Entry 5TXR (X-ray diffraction, 1.90 A resolution); this record covers chains B and A.

[Chain B (and A)]
Protein: 5-aminolevulinate synthase, mitochondrial
Organism: Saccharomyces cerevisiae (strain ATCC 204508 / S288c)
Notes: EC 2.3.1.37; chain A of this document is another copy of the same molecule, construct and numbering; everything in this record applies to it too
Reference sequence: P09950 (HEM1_YEAST); numbering as in UniProt (aligned over 58-548)
Sequence (491 residues; numbered 58 to 548; the number before each row is that of its first residue):
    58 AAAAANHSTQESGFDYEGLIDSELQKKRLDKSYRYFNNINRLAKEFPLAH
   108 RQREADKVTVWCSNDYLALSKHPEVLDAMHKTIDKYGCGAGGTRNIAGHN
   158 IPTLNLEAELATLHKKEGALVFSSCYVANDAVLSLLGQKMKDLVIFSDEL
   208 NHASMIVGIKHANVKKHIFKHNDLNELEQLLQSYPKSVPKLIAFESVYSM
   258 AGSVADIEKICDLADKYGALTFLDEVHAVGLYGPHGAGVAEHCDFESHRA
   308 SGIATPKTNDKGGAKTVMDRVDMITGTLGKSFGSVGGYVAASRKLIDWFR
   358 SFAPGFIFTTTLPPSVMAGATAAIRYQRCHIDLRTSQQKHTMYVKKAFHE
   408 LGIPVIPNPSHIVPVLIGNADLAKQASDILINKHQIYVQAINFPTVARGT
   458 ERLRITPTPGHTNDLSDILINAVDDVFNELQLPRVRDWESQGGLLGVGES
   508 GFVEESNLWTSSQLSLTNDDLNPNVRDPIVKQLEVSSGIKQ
Unresolved in the structure: 58-67, 505-509 (chain A: 58-69)
Ligand contacts:
  - pyridoxal phosphate (PLP), molecule 1: Ser181, Cys182, Tyr183, Asn186, His209, Ser211, Glu252, Asp281, Val283, His284, Thr334, Lys337, Gly343
  - pyridoxal phosphate (PLP), molecule 2: Phe365, Thr366, Thr367
Swiss-Prot annotation at these positions:
  - active site: Lys337
  - binding site (substrate): Arg91, Ser204, Lys223, Thr452
  - binding site (pyridoxal 5'-phosphate): Ser256, His284, Thr334, Thr366, Thr367
  - modified residue: Lys337 (N6-(pyridoxal phosphate)lysine)
  - mutagenesis: Gly275 (G275R: Lethal in combination with a MCX1 disruption)
From the paper describing this entry:
  - binding site for pyridoxal phosphate: Cys182, Tyr183, His209, Asp281, Val283, His284, Thr334, Lys337, Thr366, Thr367
  - mutagenesis - R151A: decreased catalytic activity

[Interface between chain B and chain A]
Pairs across the interface - 218 pairs, chain B then chain A:
  Glu68(B) - Pro242(A)
  Glu68(B) - Lys243(A)  hydrogen bond (side chain-backbone)
  Ser69(B) - Ser244(A)
  Gly70(B) - Lys243(A)
  Phe71(B) - Met197(A)  hydrophobic
  Phe71(B) - Ser244(A)
  Phe71(B) - Pro246(A)  hydrophobic
  Tyr73(B) - Met197(A)  hydrophobic
  Tyr73(B) - Pro246(A)
  Tyr73(B) - Lys247(A)  hydrogen bond (side chain-backbone)
  Tyr73(B) - Gly275(A)  hydrogen bond (side chain-backbone)
  Tyr73(B) - Ala276(A)
  Tyr73(B) - Leu277(A)  hydrophobic
  Glu74(B) - Lys351(A)
  Leu76(B) - Lys196(A)
  Leu76(B) - Met197(A)  hydrophobic
  Ile77(B) - Lys351(A)
  Ile77(B) - Leu352(A)  hydrophobic
  Ile77(B) - Trp355(A)  hydrophobic
  Asp78(B) - Lys351(A)  salt bridge
  Glu80(B) - Lys196(A)
  Glu80(B) - Trp355(A)  hydrogen bond
  Glu80(B) - Phe359(A)
  Leu81(B) - Asp354(A)
  Leu81(B) - Ser358(A)
  Leu81(B) - Phe359(A)  hydrophobic
  Lys84(B) - Ser358(A)
  Lys84(B) - Phe359(A)
  Arg85(B) - Ile546(A)  hydrogen bond (side chain-backbone)
  Arg85(B) - Gln548(A)  hydrogen bond
  Tyr90(B) - Asp354(A)  hydrogen bond
  Tyr90(B) - Arg357(A)  hydrogen bond
  Tyr90(B) - Gly545(A)
  Tyr90(B) - Ile546(A)  hydrogen bond (side chain-backbone)
  Arg91(B) - Asn152(A)
  Arg91(B) - Arg357(A)  hydrogen bond (backbone-side chain)
  Arg91(B) - Ile364(A)
  Arg91(B) - Ser544(A)
  Arg91(B) - Gly545(A)
  Tyr92(B) - Ser544(A)
  Tyr92(B) - Ile546(A)
  Tyr92(B) - Lys547(A)
  Phe93(B) - Arg151(A)
  Phe93(B) - Asn152(A)
  Phe93(B) - His156(A)
  Phe93(B) - Arg357(A)
  Phe93(B) - Ser543(A)
  Phe93(B) - Ser544(A)  hydrogen bond (backbone-backbone)
  Asn94(B) - His156(A)
  Asn95(B) - His156(A)
  Asn95(B) - Asn157(A)
  Asn95(B) - Ile158(A)
  Asn95(B) - Leu161(A)
  Ile96(B) - His156(A)  hydrogen bond (backbone-backbone)
  Ile96(B) - Asn157(A)
  Asn97(B) - Tyr143(A)  hydrogen bond
  Asn97(B) - Asn157(A)
  Asn97(B) - Ile158(A)  hydrogen bond (side chain-backbone)
  Asn97(B) - Pro159(A)
  Arg98(B) - Lys142(A)
  Arg98(B) - Tyr143(A)
  Arg98(B) - Gly146(A)  hydrogen bond (side chain-backbone)
  Arg98(B) - Ala147(A)  hydrogen bond (side chain-backbone)
  Arg98(B) - Gly148(A)
  Leu99(B) - Lys142(A)
  Ala100(B) - Asp141(A)
  Ala100(B) - Lys142(A)  hydrogen bond (backbone-backbone)
  Ala100(B) - Tyr143(A)
  Ala100(B) - Gly144(A)
  Lys101(B) - Asp141(A)
  His107(B) - Lys142(A)  hydrogen bond
  His107(B) - Ile158(A)
  Gln109(B) - Ile158(A)
  Gln109(B) - Gln539(A)  hydrogen bond
  Glu111(B) - Lys142(A)
  Cys119(B) - Ile153(A)
  Ser120(B) - Gly148(A)  hydrogen bond (side chain-backbone)
  Ser120(B) - Ala154(A)
  Asn121(B) - Gly148(A)  hydrogen bond (backbone-backbone)
  Asp122(B) - Gly148(A)
  Ser127(B) - Gly144(A)
  Ser127(B) - Cys145(A)  hydrogen bond (backbone-backbone)
  Ser127(B) - Gly146(A)
  Val132(B) - Cys145(A)  hydrophobic
  Leu133(B) - Ile140(A)  hydrophobic
  Leu133(B) - Gly144(A)
  Leu133(B) - Cys145(A)
  Met136(B) - Ile140(A)  hydrophobic
  Met136(B) - Cys145(A)  hydrophobic
  Met136(B) - Ser372(A)
  His137(B) - His137(A)  hydrogen bond
  His137(B) - Ile140(A)
  His137(B) - Asp141(A)  salt bridge
  Ile140(B) - Met136(A)  hydrophobic
  Ile140(B) - His137(A)
  Ile140(B) - Ile140(A)  hydrophobic
  Asp141(B) - Ala100(A)
  Asp141(B) - Lys101(A)
  Asp141(B) - His137(A)  salt bridge
  Lys142(B) - Arg98(A)
  Lys142(B) - Leu99(A)
  Lys142(B) - Ala100(A)  hydrogen bond (backbone-backbone)
  Lys142(B) - His107(A)  hydrogen bond
  Tyr143(B) - Asn97(A)  hydrogen bond
  Tyr143(B) - Arg98(A)
  Tyr143(B) - Ala100(A)
  Gly144(B) - Ala100(A)
  Gly144(B) - Ser127(A)
  Gly144(B) - Leu133(A)
  Cys145(B) - Ser127(A)  hydrogen bond (backbone-backbone)
  Cys145(B) - Val132(A)  hydrophobic
  Cys145(B) - Leu133(A)
  Cys145(B) - Met136(A)  hydrophobic
  Cys145(B) - Gly340(A)  hydrogen bond (side chain-backbone)
  Cys145(B) - Ser341(A)
  Gly146(B) - Arg98(A)  hydrogen bond (backbone-side chain)
  Gly146(B) - Ser127(A)
  Gly146(B) - Gly340(A)  hydrogen bond (backbone-backbone)
  Gly146(B) - Ser341(A)
  Ala147(B) - Arg98(A)  hydrogen bond (backbone-side chain)
  Gly148(B) - Arg98(A)
  Gly148(B) - Ser120(A)  hydrogen bond (backbone-side chain)
  Gly148(B) - Asn121(A)  hydrogen bond (backbone-backbone)
  Arg151(B) - Phe93(A)
  Asn152(B) - Arg91(A)
  Asn152(B) - Phe93(A)
  Asn152(B) - Gln446(A)  hydrogen bond (backbone-side chain)
  Ile153(B) - Cys119(A)
  Ile153(B) - Tyr444(A)
  Ala154(B) - Tyr444(A)  hydrogen bond (backbone-side chain)
  His156(B) - Phe93(A)
  His156(B) - Asn94(A)
  His156(B) - Asn95(A)
  His156(B) - Ile96(A)  hydrogen bond (backbone-backbone)
  Asn157(B) - Asn95(A)
  Asn157(B) - Ile96(A)
  Asn157(B) - Asn97(A)
  Ile158(B) - Asn95(A)
  Ile158(B) - Asn97(A)  hydrogen bond (backbone-side chain)
  Ile158(B) - His107(A)
  Ile158(B) - Gln109(A)
  Pro159(B) - Asn97(A)
  Leu161(B) - Asn95(A)
  Ser181(B) - Thr366(A)
  Tyr183(B) - Pro361(A)
  Tyr183(B) - Gly362(A)  hydrogen bond (side chain-backbone)
  Tyr183(B) - Phe365(A)
  Tyr183(B) - Thr366(A)
  Val184(B) - Val184(A)  hydrophobic
  Gln195(B) - Lys217(A)  hydrogen bond
  Lys196(B) - Glu80(A)
  Met197(B) - Tyr73(A)  hydrophobic
  Met197(B) - Leu76(A)  hydrophobic
  His209(B) - Phe365(A)
  Ala210(B) - Phe365(A)  hydrophobic
  His218(B) - His218(A)  hydrogen bond
  Lys243(B) - Phe71(A)
  Ser244(B) - Phe71(A)
  Pro246(B) - Gly70(A)
  Pro246(B) - Tyr73(A)
  Lys247(B) - Tyr73(A)  hydrogen bond (backbone-side chain)
  Gly275(B) - Tyr73(A)  hydrogen bond (backbone-side chain)
  Ala276(B) - Tyr73(A)
  Leu277(B) - Tyr73(A)  hydrophobic
  Gly336(B) - Thr367(A)
  Gly340(B) - Cys145(A)  hydrogen bond (backbone-side chain)
  Gly340(B) - Gly146(A)  hydrogen bond (backbone-backbone)
  Ser341(B) - Cys145(A)
  Ser341(B) - Gly146(A)
  Val342(B) - Pro370(A)
  Lys351(B) - Glu74(A)  salt bridge
  Lys351(B) - Ile77(A)
  Lys351(B) - Asp78(A)  salt bridge
  Lys351(B) - Leu81(A)
  Leu352(B) - Ile77(A)  hydrophobic
  Asp354(B) - Leu81(A)
  Asp354(B) - Tyr90(A)  hydrogen bond
  Trp355(B) - Ile77(A)  hydrophobic
  Trp355(B) - Glu80(A)  hydrogen bond
  Arg357(B) - Tyr90(A)  hydrogen bond
  Arg357(B) - Arg91(A)  hydrogen bond (side chain-backbone)
  Arg357(B) - Phe93(A)
  Ser358(B) - Leu81(A)
  Ser358(B) - Lys84(A)
  Phe359(B) - Glu80(A)
  Phe359(B) - Lys84(A)
  Pro361(B) - Tyr183(A)
  Gly362(B) - Tyr183(A)  hydrogen bond (backbone-side chain)
  Phe365(B) - Tyr183(A)
  Phe365(B) - His209(A)
  Phe365(B) - Ala210(A)  hydrophobic
  Thr366(B) - Ser181(A)
  Thr366(B) - Tyr183(A)
  Thr367(B) - Gly336(A)
  Pro370(B) - Val342(A)
  Pro370(B) - Val373(A)  hydrophobic
  Ser372(B) - Met136(A)
  Val373(B) - Pro370(A)  hydrophobic
  Val373(B) - Val373(A)  hydrophobic
  Tyr444(B) - Asn152(A)
  Tyr444(B) - Ile153(A)
  Tyr444(B) - Ala154(A)  hydrogen bond (side chain-backbone)
  Gln446(B) - Asn152(A)  hydrogen bond (side chain-backbone)
  Ile448(B) - Ile153(A)  hydrophobic
  Pro451(B) - Phe365(A)  hydrophobic
  Thr452(B) - Phe365(A)
  Gln539(B) - Gln109(A)
  Ser543(B) - Phe93(A)
  Ser544(B) - Arg91(A)
  Ser544(B) - Tyr92(A)
  Ser544(B) - Phe93(A)  hydrogen bond (backbone-backbone)
  Gly545(B) - Tyr90(A)
  Ile546(B) - Arg85(A)  hydrogen bond (backbone-side chain)
  Ile546(B) - Tyr90(A)  hydrogen bond (backbone-side chain)
  Ile546(B) - Tyr92(A)  hydrogen bond (backbone-side chain)
  Lys547(B) - Tyr92(A)
  Gln548(B) - Gln82(A)
  Gln548(B) - Arg85(A)
Other interface residues (no listed pair), chain B (113 interface residues in all): Gln82, Arg108, Asp187, Val214, Val245, Thr334, Lys337, Phe363, Thr368, Leu369, Ala447
Other interface residues (no listed pair), chain A (109 interface residues in all): Arg108, Glu111, Asp122, Asp187, Val214, Val245, Lys337, Phe363, Thr368, Leu369, Ile448

[Summary]
113 residues of chain B and 109 residues of chain A are in contact; the contacts include 55 hydrogen bonds and
5 salt bridges. Polar pairs include Asp78(B)-Lys351(A), His137(B)-Asp141(A) and Lys351(B)-Glu74(A). From the
paper: a binding site for pyridoxal phosphate at Cys182(B), Tyr183(B) and His209(B) among others; R151A of
chain B reduces catalytic activity.
Both chains are 5-aminolevulinate synthase, mitochondrial (Saccharomyces cerevisiae (strain ATCC 204508 /
S288c)). Entry 5TXR (Structure of ALAS from S. cerevisiae non-covalently bound to PLP cofactor) was determined
by X-ray diffraction (same publication as 5TXT).
